PDB entry 6BWF | electron microscopy, 4.10 A resolution (low resolution: residue-level contacts below are approximate; hydrogen-bond / salt-bridge calls are withheld) | chains C and D of the 4 polymer chains in the assembly

# Chain C (and D)
Molecule: TRPM7
From: Mus musculus
Notes: chain D of this document is another copy of the same molecule, construct and numbering; everything in this record applies to it too
Amino-acid sequence (954 residues; row label = number of the first residue in the row; X marks 120 residues of unknown identity (built as UNK)):
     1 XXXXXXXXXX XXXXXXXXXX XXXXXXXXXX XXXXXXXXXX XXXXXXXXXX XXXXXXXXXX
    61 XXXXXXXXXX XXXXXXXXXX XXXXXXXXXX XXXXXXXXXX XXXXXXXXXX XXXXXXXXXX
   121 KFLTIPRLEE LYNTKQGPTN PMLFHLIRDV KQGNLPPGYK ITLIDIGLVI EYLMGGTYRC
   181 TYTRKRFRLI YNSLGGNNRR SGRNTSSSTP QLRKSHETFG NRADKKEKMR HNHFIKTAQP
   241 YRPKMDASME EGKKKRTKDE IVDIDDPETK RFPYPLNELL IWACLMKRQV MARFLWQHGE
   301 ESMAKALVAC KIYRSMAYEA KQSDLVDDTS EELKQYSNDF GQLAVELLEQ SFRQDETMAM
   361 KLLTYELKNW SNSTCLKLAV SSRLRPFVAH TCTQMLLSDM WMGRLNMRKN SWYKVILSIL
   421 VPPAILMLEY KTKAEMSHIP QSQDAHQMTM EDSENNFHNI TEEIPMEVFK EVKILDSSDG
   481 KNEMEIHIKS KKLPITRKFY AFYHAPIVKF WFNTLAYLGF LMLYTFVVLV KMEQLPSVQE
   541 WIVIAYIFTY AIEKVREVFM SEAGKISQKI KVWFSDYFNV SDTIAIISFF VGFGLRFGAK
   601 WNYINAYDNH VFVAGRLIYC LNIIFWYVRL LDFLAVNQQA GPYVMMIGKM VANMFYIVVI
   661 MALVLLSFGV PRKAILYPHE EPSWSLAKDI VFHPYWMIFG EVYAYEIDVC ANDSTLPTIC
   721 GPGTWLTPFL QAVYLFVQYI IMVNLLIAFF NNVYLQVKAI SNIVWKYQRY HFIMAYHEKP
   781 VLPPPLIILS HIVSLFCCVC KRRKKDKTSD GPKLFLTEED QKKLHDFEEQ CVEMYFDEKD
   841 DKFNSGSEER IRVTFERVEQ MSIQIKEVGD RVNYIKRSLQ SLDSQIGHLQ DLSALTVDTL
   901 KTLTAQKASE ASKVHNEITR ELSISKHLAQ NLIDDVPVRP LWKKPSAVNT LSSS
Disordered / not traced: 148-158, 217-227, 247, 260-270, 325-329, 384, 408-411, 448-496, 560-567, 792-810, 887-954

# Interface between chain C and chain D
Residue-residue contacts - 81 pairs, chain C then chain D:
  Y656(C) - N637(D)
  Y656(C) - Q639(D)
  Y656(C) - A640(D)
  I657(C) - Y643(D)
  I660(C) - V644(D)
  L663(C) - Y627(D)
  L663(C) - L630(D)
  L663(C) - L631(D)
  L666(C) - Y627(D)
  S667(C) - Y627(D)
  V670(C) - I623(D)
  A674(C) - R616(D)
  A674(C) - C620(D)
  I675(C) - L617(D)
  Y677(C) - L529(D)
  Y677(C) - R616(D)
  P678(C) - K531(D)
  P678(C) - R616(D)
  E680(C) - V530(D)
  P682(C) - F526(D)
  P682(C) - V530(D)
  I690(C) - L529(D)
  G700(C) - G700(D)
  V702(C) - W696(D)
  V702(C) - E701(D)
  A704(C) - E701(D)
  A704(C) - Y703(D)
  Y705(C) - Y703(D)
  Y705(C) - E706(D)
  Y705(C) - L716(D)
  I707(C) - W696(D)
  G723(C) - L617(D)
  L726(C) - L621(D)
  P728(C) - W696(D)
  F729(C) - F692(D)
  Q731(C) - W696(D)
  A732(C) - Y695(D)
  A732(C) - W696(D)
  L735(C) - W696(D)
  L735(C) - F699(D)
  F736(C) - M654(D)
  F736(C) - V658(D)
  F736(C) - Y695(D)
  Y739(C) - F699(D)
  Y739(C) - Y739(D)
  I740(C) - F699(D)
  I740(C) - L746(D)
  I740(C) - F750(D)
  I741(C) - I647(D)
  I741(C) - V651(D)
  I741(C) - M654(D)
  I741(C) - F750(D)
  M742(C) - I647(D)
  N744(C) - L746(D)
  N744(C) - I747(D)
  I747(C) - I747(D)
  A748(C) - F750(D)
  A748(C) - Y754(D)
  F749(C) - Y643(D)
  N751(C) - N751(D)
  N752(C) - N751(D)
  N752(C) - Y754(D)
  N752(C) - L755(D)
  I851(C) - R850(D)
  R852(C) - R850(D)
  F855(C) - R850(D)
  F855(C) - V853(D)
  F855(C) - T854(D)
  E859(C) - V853(D)
  E859(C) - R857(D)
  M861(C) - M861(D)
  S862(C) - M861(D)
  I865(C) - M861(D)
  I865(C) - Q864(D)
  I865(C) - I865(D)
  K866(C) - Q864(D)
  V872(C) - R871(D)
  N873(C) - R871(D)
  K876(C) - R871(D)
  K876(C) - I875(D)
  D883(C) - L882(D)
Other interface residues (no listed pair), chain C (56 interface residues in all): P671, L686, E701, L730, L745, V858, G869
Other interface residues (no listed pair), chain D (53 interface residues in all): T525, V528, I624, M650, I851, V858

# Summary
56 residues of chain C face 53 of chain D across their interface.
Both chains are TRPM7 (Mus musculus). Entry 6BWF (4.1 angstrom Mg2+-unbound structure of mouse TRPM7) was
determined by electron microscopy together with 5ZX5 and 6BWD from the same study.
